Entry 6YDU (X-ray diffraction, 1.95 A resolution); this record covers chains B and F of the 4 polymer chains in the assembly.

== Chain B ==
Name: Methane monooxygenase
Organism: Methylosinus trichosporium OB3b
Reference sequence: A0A2D2D5X7 (A0A2D2D5X7_METTR); residue numbers follow UniProt; this construct covers 1-395
Sequence (395 residues; each row starts with the number of its first residue):
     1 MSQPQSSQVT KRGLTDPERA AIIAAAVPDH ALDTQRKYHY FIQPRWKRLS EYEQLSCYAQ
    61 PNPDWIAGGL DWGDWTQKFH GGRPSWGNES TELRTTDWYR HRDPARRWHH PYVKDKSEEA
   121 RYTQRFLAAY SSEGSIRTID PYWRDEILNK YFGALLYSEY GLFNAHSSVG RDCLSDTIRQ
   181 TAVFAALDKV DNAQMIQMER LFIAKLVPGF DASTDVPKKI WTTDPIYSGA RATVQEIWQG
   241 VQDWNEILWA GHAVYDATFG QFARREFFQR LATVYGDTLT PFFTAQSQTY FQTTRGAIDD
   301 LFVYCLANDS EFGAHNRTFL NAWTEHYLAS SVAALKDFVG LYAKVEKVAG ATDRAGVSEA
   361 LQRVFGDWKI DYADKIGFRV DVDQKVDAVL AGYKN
Not modelled in the structure: 1-4, 394-395

== Chain F ==
Name: Methane monooxygenase
Organism: Methylosinus trichosporium OB3b
Reference sequence: A0A1A6FHH2 (A0A1A6FHH2_9RHIZ); residues 1-169 here = UniProt positions 1-169
Sequence (169 residues; numbered 1 to 169; the number before each row is that of its first residue):
     1 MAKREPIHDN SIRTEWEAKI AKLTSVDQAT KFIQDFRLAY TSPFRKSYDI DVDYQYIERK
    61 IEEKLSVLKT EKLPVADLIT KATTGEDAAA VEATWIAKIK AAKSKYEAER IHIEFRQLYK
   121 PPVLPVNVFL RTDAALGTVL MEIRNTDYYG TPLEGLRKER GVKVLHLQA
Not modelled in the structure: 1, 169

== Chain B / chain F interface ==
Pairs across the interface - 49 pairs, chain B then chain F:
  Asp64(B) - His8(F)  salt bridge
  Asp64(B) - Arg13(F)  salt bridge
  Asp64(B) - Arg59(F)  hydrogen bond (backbone-side chain)
  Trp65(B) - Gln55(F)  hydrogen bond
  Trp65(B) - Tyr56(F)
  Trp65(B) - Arg59(F)
  Ala67(B) - Arg59(F)
  Asp71(B) - His8(F)
  Trp72(B) - Ile7(F)  hydrophobic
  Gly73(B) - Gln55(F)
  Asp74(B) - Gln55(F)  hydrogen bond
  His80(B) - His112(F)
  His80(B) - Met141(F)
  His80(B) - Arg144(F)  hydrogen bond
  Gly81(B) - His112(F)
  Gly81(B) - Ile113(F)
  Gly81(B) - Arg116(F)
  Gly81(B) - Leu140(F)
  Gly82(B) - Arg116(F)
  Arg83(B) - Arg116(F)
  Arg83(B) - Leu130(F)  hydrogen bond (side chain-backbone)
  Arg83(B) - Asp133(F)  salt bridge
  Arg83(B) - Ala134(F)
  Pro84(B) - Arg116(F)
  Asn88(B) - Glu62(F)
  Glu89(B) - Arg116(F)  salt bridge
  Glu89(B) - Lys120(F)
  Glu89(B) - Pro121(F)
  Glu89(B) - Val126(F)
  Glu89(B) - Phe129(F)
  Ser90(B) - Val126(F)
  Thr91(B) - Val126(F)
  Glu92(B) - Pro125(F)
  Glu92(B) - Val126(F)  hydrogen bond (side chain-backbone)
  Arg94(B) - Glu62(F)  salt bridge
  Val241(B) - Asn127(F)
  Gln242(B) - Asn127(F)  hydrogen bond (backbone-side chain)
  Gln242(B) - Leu130(F)
  Asp243(B) - Asn127(F)  hydrogen bond (backbone-side chain)
  Glu246(B) - Asn127(F)  hydrogen bond
  Phe312(B) - Glu63(F)
  Phe312(B) - Val67(F)  hydrophobic
  His315(B) - Ser66(F)  hydrogen bond
  His315(B) - Val67(F)
  His315(B) - Thr70(F)
  Thr318(B) - Thr70(F)
  Thr318(B) - Leu78(F)
  Phe319(B) - Thr70(F)
  Ala322(B) - Val75(F)  hydrophobic
Other interface residues (no listed pair), chain B (29 interface residues in all): Ile66, Leu70
Other interface residues (no listed pair), chain F (32 interface residues in all): Tyr54, Lys69, Pro122, Asn145

== Overview ==
The interface between chain B and chain F involves 29 residues on one side and 32 on the other; the contacts
include 10 hydrogen bonds and 5 salt bridges. Among the polar pairs are Asp64(B)-His8(F), Asp64(B)-Arg13(F)
and Arg83(B)-Asp133(F).
Chain B is Methane monooxygenase and chain F is Methane monooxygenase, both from Methylosinus trichosporium
OB3b; the structure, XFEL structure of the Soluble methane monooxygenase hydroxylase and regulatory subunit
complex, from Methylosinus trichosporium OB3b ..., was determined by X-ray diffraction, deposited together
with 6YD0, 6YDI and 6YY3.
